7XVE - chains A and C of the 3 polymer chains in the assembly; structure by electron microscopy, 2.70 A resolution.

Chain A:
Protein: Sodium channel protein type 9 subunit alpha
Source organism: Homo sapiens
Reference sequence: Q15858 (SCN9A_HUMAN); numbering as in UniProt (aligned over 1-1988)
Sequence (2022 residues; row label = number of the first residue in the row; numbers below 1 keep their minus sign (Glu-33 is residue -33)):
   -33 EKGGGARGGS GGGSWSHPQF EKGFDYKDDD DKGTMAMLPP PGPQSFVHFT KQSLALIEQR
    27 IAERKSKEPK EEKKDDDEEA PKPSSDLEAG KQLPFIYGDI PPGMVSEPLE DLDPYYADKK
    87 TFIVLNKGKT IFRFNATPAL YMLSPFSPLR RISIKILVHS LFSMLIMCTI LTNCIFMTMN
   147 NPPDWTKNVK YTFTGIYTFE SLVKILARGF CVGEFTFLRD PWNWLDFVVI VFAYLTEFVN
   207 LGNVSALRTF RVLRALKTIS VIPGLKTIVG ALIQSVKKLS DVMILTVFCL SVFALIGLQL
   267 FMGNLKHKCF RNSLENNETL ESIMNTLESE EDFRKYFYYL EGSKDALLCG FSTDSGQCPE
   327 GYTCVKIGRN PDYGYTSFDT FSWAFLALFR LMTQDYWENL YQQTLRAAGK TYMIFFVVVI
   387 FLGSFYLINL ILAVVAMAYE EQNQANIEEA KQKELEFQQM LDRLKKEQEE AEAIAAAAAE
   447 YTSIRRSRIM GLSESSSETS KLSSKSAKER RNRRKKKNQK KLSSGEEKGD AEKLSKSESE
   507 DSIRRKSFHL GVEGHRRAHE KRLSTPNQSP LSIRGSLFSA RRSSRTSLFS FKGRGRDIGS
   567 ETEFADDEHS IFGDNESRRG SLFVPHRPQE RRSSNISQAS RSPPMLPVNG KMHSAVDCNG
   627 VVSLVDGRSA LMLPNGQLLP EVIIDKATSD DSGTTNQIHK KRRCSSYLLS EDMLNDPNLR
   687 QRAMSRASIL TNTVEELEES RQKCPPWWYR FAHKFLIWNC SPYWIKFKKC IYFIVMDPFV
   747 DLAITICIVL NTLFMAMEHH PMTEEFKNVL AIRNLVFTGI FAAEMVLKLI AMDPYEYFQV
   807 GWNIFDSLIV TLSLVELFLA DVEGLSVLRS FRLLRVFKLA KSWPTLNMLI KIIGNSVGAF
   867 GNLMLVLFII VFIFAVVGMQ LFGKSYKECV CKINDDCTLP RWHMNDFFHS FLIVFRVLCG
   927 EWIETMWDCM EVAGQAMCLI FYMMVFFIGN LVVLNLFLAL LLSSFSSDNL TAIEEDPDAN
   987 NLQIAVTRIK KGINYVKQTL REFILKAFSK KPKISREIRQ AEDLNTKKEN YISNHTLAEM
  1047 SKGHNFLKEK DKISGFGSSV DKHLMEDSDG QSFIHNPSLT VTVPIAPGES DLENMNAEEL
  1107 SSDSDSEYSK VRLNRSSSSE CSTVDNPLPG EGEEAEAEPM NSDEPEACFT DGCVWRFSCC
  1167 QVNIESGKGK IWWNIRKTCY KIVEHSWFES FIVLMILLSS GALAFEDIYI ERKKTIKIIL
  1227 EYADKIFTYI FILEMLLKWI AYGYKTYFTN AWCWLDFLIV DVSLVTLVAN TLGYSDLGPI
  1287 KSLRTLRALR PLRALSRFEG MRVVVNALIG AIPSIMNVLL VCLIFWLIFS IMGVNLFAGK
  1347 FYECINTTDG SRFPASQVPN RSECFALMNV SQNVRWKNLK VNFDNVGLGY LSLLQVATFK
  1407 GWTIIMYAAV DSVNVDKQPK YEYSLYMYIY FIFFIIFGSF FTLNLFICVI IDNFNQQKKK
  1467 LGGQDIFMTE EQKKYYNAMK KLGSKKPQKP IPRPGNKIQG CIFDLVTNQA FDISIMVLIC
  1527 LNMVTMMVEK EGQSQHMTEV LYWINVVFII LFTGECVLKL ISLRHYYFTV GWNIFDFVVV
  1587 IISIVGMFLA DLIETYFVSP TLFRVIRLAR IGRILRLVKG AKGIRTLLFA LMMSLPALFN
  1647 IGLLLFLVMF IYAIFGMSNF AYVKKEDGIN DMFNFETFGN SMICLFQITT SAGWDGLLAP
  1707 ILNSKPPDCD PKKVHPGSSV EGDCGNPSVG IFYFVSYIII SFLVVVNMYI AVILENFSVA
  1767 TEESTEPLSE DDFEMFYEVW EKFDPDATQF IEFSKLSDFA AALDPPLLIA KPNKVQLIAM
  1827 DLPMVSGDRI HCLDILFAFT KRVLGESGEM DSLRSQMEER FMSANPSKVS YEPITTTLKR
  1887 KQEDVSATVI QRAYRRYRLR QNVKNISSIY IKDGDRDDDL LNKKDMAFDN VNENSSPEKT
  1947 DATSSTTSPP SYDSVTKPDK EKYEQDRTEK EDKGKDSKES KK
Not modelled in the structure: -33 to 7, 35-46, 428-725, 825-829, 975-984, 1015-1174, 1769-1988
Differences from the reference sequence: expression tag (-33 to 0); engineered mutation Lys156 (Glu in Q15858), Arg779 (Gly in Q15858), Phe866 (Leu in Q15858), Met870 (Thr in Q15858), Phe874 (Ala in Q15858), Phe947 (Val in Q15858), Phe952 (Met in Q15858), Phe953 (Val in Q15858), Ile1438 (Val in Q15858), Phe1439 (Val in Q15858), Cys1454 (Gly in Q15858)
UniProt features mapped onto this chain:
  - site (Is directly targeted by the spider protoxin-II): Glu822, Asp827
  - modified residue: Ser1490 (Phosphoserine)
  - glycosylation (N-linked (GlcNAc...) asparagine): Asn209, Asn283, Asn1352, Asn1366, Asn1375
Cystine bridges: Cys315-Cys330, Cys897-Cys903, Cys935-Cys944, Cys1350-Cys1370, Cys1715-Cys1730
Covalent attachments: N-acetylglucosamine (NAG) linked to Asn283, Asn1352, Asn1366, Asn1375
Ligand contacts:
  - 1PW ((2S,3R,4E)-2-(acetylamino)-3-hydroxyoctadec-4-en-1-yl dihydrogen phosphate): Ile1318, Ile1321, Met1322, Leu1325, Leu1400, Thr1404, Leu1449, Phe1452, Ser1697, Ile1744, Ile1745, Phe1748, Leu1749, Val1752
  - 1-O-octadecyl-sn-glycero-3-phosphocholine (LPE), molecule 1: Asn154, Tyr157, Thr158, Thr160, Gly161, Ile162, Phe165
  - 1-O-octadecyl-sn-glycero-3-phosphocholine (LPE), molecule 2: Ile250, Val253, Phe254, Ser257, Phe347, Ser348, Phe351, Met1529, Met1533, Leu1623, Gly1626, Ala1627, Lys1628, Ile1630
  - 1-O-octadecyl-sn-glycero-3-phosphocholine (LPE), molecule 3: Asp320, Lys376, Thr377, Met379, Val383, Phe387, Gly1648, Leu1651, Phe1652, Met1655, Gly1685, Asn1686, Met1688, Ile1689
  - 1-O-octadecyl-sn-glycero-3-phosphocholine (LPE), molecule 4: Leu759, Met763, His765, Phe772
  - 1-O-octadecyl-sn-glycero-3-phosphocholine (LPE), molecule 5: Lys1176, Trp1178, Trp1179, Arg1182, Tyr1250
  - 1-O-octadecyl-sn-glycero-3-phosphocholine (LPE), molecule 6: Trp1178, Trp1179, Arg1182, Lys1183, Tyr1186, Leu1242, Trp1245, Ile1246, Ala1247, Tyr1248, Gly1249, Tyr1250, Lys1251
  - 1-O-octadecyl-sn-glycero-3-phosphocholine (LPE), molecule 7: Lys1187, Ile1188, His1191, Trp1193, Phe1194, Phe1197, Leu1239
  - 1-O-octadecyl-sn-glycero-3-phosphocholine (LPE), molecule 8: Leu1203, Ser1206, Gly1207, Ala1210, Phe1211, Ala1300, Phe1304, Leu1649, Phe1652, Leu1653, Phe1656, Phe1684
  - 1-O-octadecyl-sn-glycero-3-phosphocholine (LPE), molecule 9: Asp1213, Tyr1215, Arg1218, Lys1219, Thr1683, Phe1684, Gly1685
  - 1-O-octadecyl-sn-glycero-3-phosphocholine (LPE), molecule 10: Ala1257, Trp1258, Leu1261, Leu1292, Leu1295, Leu1298, Val1311, Asn1312, Ile1315, Phe1661
  - 1-O-octadecyl-sn-glycero-3-phosphocholine (LPE), molecule 11: Lys1287, Ser1288, Thr1291, Leu1292, Leu1298, Leu1301, Val1311, Leu1650, Val1654, Ile1657, Tyr1658, Phe1661, Asn1665, Val1735, Phe1738, Tyr1739
  - 1-O-octadecyl-sn-glycero-3-phosphocholine (LPE), molecule 12: Glu1305, Thr1475, Glu1477, Gln1478, Tyr1481, Leu1641, Pro1642, Leu1644, Phe1645
  - 1-O-octadecyl-sn-glycero-3-phosphocholine (LPE), molecule 13: Glu1477, Tyr1481, Ala1484, Met1485, Leu1488, Met1638, Leu1641
  - 1-O-octadecyl-sn-glycero-3-phosphocholine (LPE), molecule 14: Asn1732, Pro1733, Ser1734, Ile1737, Phe1738, Val1741, Ser1742, Ile1745, Ile1746
  - phosphatidyl serine (P5S; O-[(R)-{[(2R)-2,3-bis(octadecanoyloxy)propyl]oxy}(hydroxy)phosphoryl]-L-serine): Val1563, Leu1566, Ile1567, Arg1570, His1571, Phe1574, Phe1583
Reported in the primary citation:
  - conformationally variable residues (domain motion, helix shift, register shift, side-chain flip): Ser211, Arg214, Phe216, Arg217, Arg220, Leu222 to Val227, Phe387, Phe391, Ile1457, Ala1757
  - contacts within the chain: Tyr163-Arg214 (cation-pi contact), Glu166-Arg217 (water-mediated contact), Asp186-Arg220 (water-mediated contact), Trp188-Arg220 (cation-pi contact), Asn189-Arg217 (water-mediated contact), Asn189-Arg220 (water-mediated contact), Asp192-Arg214 (salt bridge), Asp192-Arg217 (water-mediated contact), Asn209-Ser211, Asn209-Gln886, Phe216-Ile876 (hydrophobic contact), Phe216-Ile879 (hydrophobic contact), Phe216-Phe880 (hydrophobic contact)
  - disease-associated variants - I234T, L869F, L869H, Q886E (citing earlier work)

Chain C:
Protein: Sodium channel subunit beta-2
Source organism: Homo sapiens
Reference sequence: O60939 (SCN2B_HUMAN); residues 1-215 here = UniProt positions 1-215
Sequence (215 residues; numbered 1 to 215; the number before each row is that of its first residue):
     1 MHRDAWLPRP AFSLTGLSLF FSLVPPGRSM EVTVPATLNV LNGSDARLPC TFNSCYTVNH
    61 KQFSLNWTYQ ECNNCSEEMF LQFRMKIINL KLERFQDRVE FSGNPSKYDV SVMLRNVQPE
   121 DEGIYNCYIM NPPDRHRGHG KIHLQVLMEE PPERDSTVAV IVGASVGGFL AVVILVLMVV
   181 KCVRRKKEQK LSTDDLKTEE EGKTDGEGNP DDGAK
Not modelled in the structure: 1-28, 149-215
UniProt features mapped onto this chain:
  - site (Binds SCN2A): Tyr56, Arg135
  - modified residue: Ser192 (Phosphoserine), Thr204 (Phosphothreonine)
  - glycosylation (N-linked (GlcNAc...) asparagine): Asn42, Asn66, Asn74
Cystine bridges: Cys50-Cys127, Cys72-Cys75
Covalent attachments: N-acetylglucosamine (NAG) linked to Asn66

Chain A / chain C interface:
Residue-residue contacts (13; chain A residue first):
  Glu294(A) with Lys61(C)
  Glu894(A) with Glu31(C); Tyr56(C), hydrogen bond (backbone-side chain)
  Cys895(A) with Cys55(C), disulfide; Tyr56(C)
  Val896(A) with Tyr56(C), hydrogen bond (backbone-side chain)
  Cys897(A) with Tyr56(C), hydrogen bond (backbone-side chain); Pro133(C)
  Lys898(A) with Tyr56(C)
  Asp901(A) with Arg135(C)
  Asp902(A) with Arg135(C), hydrogen bond (backbone-side chain)
  Cys903(A) with Pro133(C); Arg135(C)
Also at the interface, not in a pair above, chain C (7 interface residues in all): Asn59
Disulfides between the chains: Cys895(A)-Cys55(C)

Summary:
The interface between chain A and chain C involves 9 residues on one side and 7 on the other, with 1 disulfide
bond and 4 hydrogen bonds. Polar pairs include Glu894(A)-Tyr56(C), Val896(A)-Tyr56(C) and Cys897(A)-Tyr56(C).
From the paper: conformational variability at Ser211(A), Arg214(A) and Phe216(A) among others; contacts within
the chain involving Tyr163(A), Arg214(A) and Glu166(A) among others.
Here chain A is Sodium channel protein type 9 subunit alpha and chain C is Sodium channel subunit beta-2, both
from Homo sapiens. Entry 7XVE (Human Nav1.7 mutant class-I) was determined by electron microscopy, deposited
together with 7XVF.
